9BW0 - chains D and G of the 14 polymer chains in the assembly; structure by X-ray diffraction, 3.51 A resolution.

Chain D:
Protein: DNA-directed RNA polymerase II subunit RPB4
Organism: Saccharomyces cerevisiae
UniProtKB: A0A6A5PTI6 (A0A6A5PTI6_YEASX); residues 1-221 here = UniProt positions 1-221
Amino-acid sequence (221 residues; row label = number of the first residue in the row):
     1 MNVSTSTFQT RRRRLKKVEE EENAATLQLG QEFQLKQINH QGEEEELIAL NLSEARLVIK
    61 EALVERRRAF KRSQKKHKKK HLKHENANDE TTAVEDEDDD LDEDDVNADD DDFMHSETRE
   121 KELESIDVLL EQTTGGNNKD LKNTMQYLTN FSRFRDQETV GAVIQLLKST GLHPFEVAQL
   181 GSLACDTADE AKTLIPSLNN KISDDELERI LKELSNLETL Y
Unresolved in the structure: 1-2, 10-22, 74-117

Chain G:
Protein: DNA-directed RNA polymerase II subunit RPB7
Organism: Saccharomyces cerevisiae
UniProtKB: A0A6A5Q270 (A0A6A5Q270_YEASX); numbering as in UniProt (aligned over 1-171)
Amino-acid sequence (171 residues; numbered 1 to 171; the number before each row is that of its first residue):
     1 MFFIKDLSLN ITLHPSFFGP RMKQYLKTKL LEEVEGSCTG KFGYILCVLD YDNIDIQRGR
    61 ILPTDGSAEF NVKYRAVVFK PFKGEVVDGT VVSCSQHGFE VQVGPMKVFV TKHLMPQDLT
   121 FNAGSNPPSY QSSEDVITIK SRIRVKIEGC ISQVSSIHAI GSIKEDYLGA I

How chain D and chain G interact:
Residue-residue contacts - 95 pairs, chain D then chain G:
  V3(D) - N10(G)
  V3(D) - E33(G)
  T5(D) - L7(G)
  T5(D) - S8(G)
  T5(D) - Y74(G)
  S6(D) - L7(G)
  S6(D) - S8(G)  hydrogen bond (backbone-backbone)
  T7(D) - K5(G)  hydrogen bond
  T7(D) - S8(G)
  F8(D) - K5(G)
  F8(D) - D6(G)
  Q9(D) - K5(G)
  N23(D) - K80(G)
  N23(D) - P81(G)
  N23(D) - F82(G)
  N23(D) - K83(G)  hydrogen bond
  A24(D) - F82(G)
  A24(D) - K83(G)
  A25(D) - F82(G)
  A25(D) - K83(G)
  A25(D) - G84(G)
  A25(D) - E85(G)
  L29(D) - F3(G)  hydrophobic
  L29(D) - F82(G)  hydrophobic
  G30(D) - F82(G)
  E32(D) - K5(G)  salt bridge
  E32(D) - F42(G)
  F33(D) - F3(G)  hydrophobic
  F33(D) - K41(G)
  F33(D) - F42(G)
  F33(D) - K80(G)
  Q37(D) - K5(G)  hydrogen bond
  H40(D) - D6(G)
  H40(D) - L7(G)  hydrogen bond (side chain-backbone)
  H40(D) - K73(G)
  H40(D) - Y74(G)  hydrogen bond (side chain-backbone)
  E45(D) - R75(G)  salt bridge
  L47(D) - F3(G)  hydrophobic
  I48(D) - F2(G)
  I48(D) - F3(G)
  I48(D) - I4(G)  hydrogen bond (backbone-backbone)
  A49(D) - F2(G)
  L50(D) - M1(G)  hydrogen bond (backbone-backbone)
  L50(D) - F2(G)  hydrogen bond (backbone-backbone)
  L50(D) - F3(G)
  V58(D) - L49(G)  hydrophobic
  I59(D) - C47(G)  hydrophobic
  A62(D) - L49(G)  hydrophobic
  E65(D) - D52(G)
  R66(D) - L31(G)
  R66(D) - E35(G)  salt bridge
  R66(D) - V48(G)  hydrogen bond (side chain-backbone)
  R66(D) - Y51(G)
  A69(D) - Y51(G)  hydrophobic
  A69(D) - D52(G)
  R72(D) - D52(G)  salt bridge
  S73(D) - R21(G)
  N138(D) - G36(G)
  N138(D) - L46(G)
  K139(D) - P105(G)
  D140(D) - G36(G)
  D140(D) - Y44(G)
  D140(D) - L46(G)
  D140(D) - P105(G)
  L141(D) - L46(G)
  N143(D) - G104(G)
  T144(D) - F2(G)
  T144(D) - L46(G)
  T144(D) - P105(G)
  Y147(D) - D88(G)  hydrogen bond (side chain-backbone)
  Y147(D) - Q102(G)
  Y147(D) - V103(G)
  Y147(D) - G104(G)
  N150(D) - R142(G)  hydrogen bond (backbone-side chain)
  F151(D) - D88(G)
  F151(D) - G89(G)
  F151(D) - T90(G)
  F151(D) - R142(G)
  F175(D) - M1(G)  hydrophobic
  F175(D) - E85(G)
  A178(D) - M1(G)
  Q179(D) - M1(G)  hydrogen bond (side chain-backbone)
  Q179(D) - E85(G)
  Q179(D) - V86(G)  hydrogen bond (side chain-backbone)
  L183(D) - V86(G)
  L183(D) - D88(G)
  L183(D) - R144(G)
  A184(D) - R144(G)  hydrogen bond (backbone-side chain)
  D189(D) - Y167(G)
  E190(D) - R144(G)  salt bridge
  E190(D) - Y167(G)
  T193(D) - Y167(G)
  L194(D) - V86(G)
  L194(D) - R144(G)
  L194(D) - Y167(G)
Interface residues without a listed pair, chain D (56 interface residues in all): S4, I38, N39, L52, A55, L63, F70, T134, L148, P196
Interface residues without a listed pair, chain G (50 interface residues in all): L9, V34, D50, V77, V78, D166, L168

In short:
56 residues of chain D face 50 of chain G across their interface, with 15 hydrogen bonds and 5 salt bridges.
Polar pairs include E32(D)-K5(G), E45(D)-R75(G) and R66(D)-E35(G).
Here chain D is DNA-directed RNA polymerase II subunit RPB4 and chain G is DNA-directed RNA polymerase II
subunit RPB7, both from Saccharomyces cerevisiae. Entry 9BW0 (RNA Polymerase II - No ATP) was determined by
X-ray diffraction together with 9BVT, 8U9R and 8U9X from the same study.
